Entry 6G32 (X-ray diffraction, 3.28 A resolution); this record covers chains D and F of the 4 polymer chains in the assembly.

# Chain D (and F)
Protein: Geranylgeranyl pyrophosphate synthase
From: Homo sapiens
Notes: EC 2.5.1.-, 2.5.1.1, 2.5.1.29, 2.5.1.10; chain F of this document is another copy of the same molecule, construct and numbering; everything in this record applies to it too
UniProtKB: O95749 (GGPPS_HUMAN); numbering as in UniProt (aligned over 1-300)
Chain sequence (307 residues; row label = number of the first residue in the row; numbers below 1 keep their minus sign (Gly-6 is residue -6)):
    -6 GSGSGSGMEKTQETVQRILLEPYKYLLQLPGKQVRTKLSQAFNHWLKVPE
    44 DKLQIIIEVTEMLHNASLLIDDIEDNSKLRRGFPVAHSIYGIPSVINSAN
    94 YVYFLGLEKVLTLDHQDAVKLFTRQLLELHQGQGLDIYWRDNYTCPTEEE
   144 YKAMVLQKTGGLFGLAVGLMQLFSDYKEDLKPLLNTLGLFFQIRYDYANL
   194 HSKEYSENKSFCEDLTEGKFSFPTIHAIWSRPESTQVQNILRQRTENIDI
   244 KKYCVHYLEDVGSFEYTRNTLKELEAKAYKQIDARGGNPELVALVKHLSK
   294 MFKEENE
Disordered / not traced: -6 to 5, 196-202, 297-300 (chain F: -6 to 4, 196-201, 296-300)
Differences from the reference sequence: expression tag (-6 to 0); conflict Gln109 (Pro in O95749); engineered mutation Tyr188 (Asp in O95749)
UniProt features mapped onto this chain:
  - binding site (isopentenyl diphosphate): Lys25, Arg28, His57, Arg74
  - binding site (Mg(2+)): Asp64, Asp68
  - binding site (dimethylallyl diphosphate): Arg73, Lys151, Thr152, Gln185, Lys202, Lys212
  - modified residue: Met1 (N-acetylmethionine)
  - natural variant: Pro15 (P15S: In MDHLO; uncertain significance), Phe257 (F257C: In MDHLO), Tyr259 (Y259C: In MDHLO), Arg261 (R261G: In MDHLO; R261H: In MDHLO)
Reported in the primary citation:
  - mutagenesis - D188Y (4-fold): decreased catalytic activity
  - mutagenesis - D188Y: decreased stability
  - mutagenesis - D188Y: abolished growth
  - disease-associated variants - D188Y: decreased catalytic activity (citing earlier work)

# Chain D / chain F interface
Contacting residue pairs (10):
  Asp134(D) - Arg235(F)  hydrogen bond (backbone-side chain)
  Asn135(D) - Thr228(F)
  Asn135(D) - Asn232(F)
  Asn135(D) - Arg235(F)
  Tyr136(D) - Tyr136(F)  hydrophobic
  Tyr136(D) - Arg235(F)
  Asn232(D) - Asn135(F)  hydrogen bond
  Arg235(D) - Asp134(F)  hydrogen bond (side chain-backbone)
  Arg235(D) - Asn135(F)  hydrogen bond
  Arg235(D) - Tyr136(F)
Interface residues without a listed pair, chain D (6 interface residues in all): Thr228

# In short
Chain D and chain F each contribute 6 residues to their interface; the contacts include 4 hydrogen bonds.
Among the polar pairs are Asp134(D)-Arg235(F), Asn232(D)-Asn135(F) and Arg235(D)-Asn135(F). From the paper:
D188Y of chain D reduces catalytic activity; D188Y of chain D reduces stability.
Both chains are Geranylgeranyl pyrophosphate synthase (Homo sapiens). Entry 6G32 (Crystal structure of human
geranylgeranyl diphosphate synthase mutant D188Y) was determined by X-ray diffraction together with 6G31 from
the same study.
